PDB entry 5W5U | X-ray diffraction, 2.46 A resolution | chains A and B of the 3 polymer chains in the assembly

[Chain A]
Protein: Hemagglutinin
Organism: Influenza A virus (A/Puerto Rico/8/1934(H1N1))
Reference sequence: P03452 (HEMA_I34A1); the construct lacks a stretch of the UniProt sequence, so the offset changes along the chain: 11-54 = UniProt 18-61; 55-83 = UniProt 63-91; 84-95 = UniProt 93-104; 96-125 = UniProt 106-135; 2 more segments
Chain sequence (326 residues; row label = number of the first residue in the row; a row labelled like 125A-125C holds insertion residues (125A, then the next letters in order)):
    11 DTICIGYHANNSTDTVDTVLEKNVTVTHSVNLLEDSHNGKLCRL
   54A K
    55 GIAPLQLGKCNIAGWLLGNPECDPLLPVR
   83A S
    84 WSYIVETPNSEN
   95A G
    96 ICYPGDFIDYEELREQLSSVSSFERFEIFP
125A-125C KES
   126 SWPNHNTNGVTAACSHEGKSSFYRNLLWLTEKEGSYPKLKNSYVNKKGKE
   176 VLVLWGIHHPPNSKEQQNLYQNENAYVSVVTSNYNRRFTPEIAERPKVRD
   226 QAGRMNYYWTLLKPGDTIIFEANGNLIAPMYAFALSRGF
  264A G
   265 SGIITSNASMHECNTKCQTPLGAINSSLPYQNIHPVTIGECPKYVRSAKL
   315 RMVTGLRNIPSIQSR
Disordered / not traced: 326-329
Disulfide bonds: Cys52-Cys277, Cys64-Cys76, Cys97-Cys139, Cys281-Cys305
Covalently attached groups: N-acetylglucosamine (NAG) linked to Asn21, Asn33, Asn271, Asn289
UniProt features mapped onto this chain:
  - site: Arg329 (Cleavage)
  - glycosylation (N-linked (GlcNAc...) asparagine): Asn20, Asn21, Asn33, Asn271, Asn289

[Chain B]
Protein: Hemagglutinin
Organism: Influenza A virus (A/Puerto Rico/8/1934(H1N1))
Reference sequence: P03452 (HEMA_I34A1); residues 1-176 here correspond to UniProt positions 344-519 (UniProt number = residue number + 343)
Chain sequence (176 residues; numbered 1 to 176; the number before each row is that of its first residue):
     1 GLFGAIAGFIEGGWTGMIDGWYGYHHQNEQGSGYAADQKSTQNAINGITN
    51 KVNTVIEKMNIQFTAVGKEFNKLEKRMENLNKKVDDGFLDIWTYNAELLV
   101 LLENERTLDFHDSNVKNLYEKVKSQLKNNAKEIGNGCFEFYHKCDNECME
   151 SVRNGTYDYPKYSEESKLNREKVDGV
Disordered / not traced: 172-176
Disulfide bonds: Cys144-Cys148
Covalently attached groups: N-acetylglucosamine (NAG) linked to Asn154
UniProt features mapped onto this chain:
  - glycosylation: Asn154 (N-linked (GlcNAc...) asparagine)

[Interface between chain A and chain B]
Inter-chain disulfides: Cys14(A)-Cys137(B)
Residue-residue contacts (123; chain A residue first):
  Asp11(A) - Gln27(B)
  Asp11(A) - Asn28(B)
  Asp11(A) - Glu139(B)
  Asp11(A) - Phe140(B)  hydrogen bond (backbone-backbone)
  Asp11(A) - Lys143(B)  salt bridge
  Asp11(A) - Cys144(B)  hydrogen bond (side chain-backbone)
  Thr12(A) - His26(B)
  Thr12(A) - Gln27(B)  hydrogen bond (backbone-backbone)
  Thr12(A) - Phe138(B)
  Thr12(A) - Glu139(B)
  Thr12(A) - Met149(B)
  Ile13(A) - His25(B)
  Ile13(A) - Cys137(B)
  Ile13(A) - Phe138(B)  hydrogen bond (backbone-backbone)
  Ile13(A) - Phe140(B)  hydrophobic
  Ile13(A) - Val152(B)  hydrophobic
  Cys14(A) - Trp14(B)
  Cys14(A) - Gly23(B)
  Cys14(A) - Tyr24(B)
  Cys14(A) - His25(B)  hydrogen bond (backbone-backbone)
  Cys14(A) - Gly136(B)
  Cys14(A) - Cys137(B)  disulfide
  Ile15(A) - Ile10(B)
  Ile15(A) - Trp14(B)
  Ile15(A) - Gly23(B)
  Ile15(A) - Val122(B)  hydrophobic
  Ile15(A) - Gly136(B)  hydrogen bond (backbone-backbone)
  Ile15(A) - Phe138(B)  hydrophobic
  Gly16(A) - Trp14(B)
  Gly16(A) - Tyr22(B)
  Gly16(A) - Gly23(B)  hydrogen bond (backbone-backbone)
  Tyr17(A) - Ile6(B)
  Tyr17(A) - Ala7(B)  hydrogen bond (side chain-backbone)
  Tyr17(A) - Ile10(B)  hydrogen bond (side chain-backbone)
  Tyr17(A) - Glu11(B)  hydrogen bond (side chain-backbone)
  Tyr17(A) - Gly12(B)  hydrogen bond (side chain-backbone)
  Tyr17(A) - Gly13(B)
  Tyr17(A) - Trp14(B)  hydrogen bond (backbone-backbone)
  Tyr17(A) - Met17(B)
  Tyr17(A) - Trp21(B)
  Tyr17(A) - Val115(B)  hydrophobic
  His18(A) - Trp14(B)
  His18(A) - Met17(B)  hydrogen bond (side chain-backbone)
  His18(A) - Gly20(B)  hydrogen bond (side chain-backbone)
  His18(A) - Trp21(B)  hydrogen bond (backbone-backbone)
  Ala19(A) - Gly13(B)
  Ala19(A) - Trp14(B)  hydrogen bond (backbone-backbone)
  Ala19(A) - Thr15(B)
  Val26(A) - Asn104(B)
  Asp27(A) - Leu101(B)
  Asp27(A) - Asn104(B)  hydrogen bond (backbone-side chain)
  Thr28(A) - Leu101(B)
  Thr28(A) - Asn104(B)
  Thr28(A) - Glu105(B)  hydrogen bond
  Val29(A) - Glu105(B)
  Leu30(A) - Glu105(B)  hydrogen bond (backbone-side chain)
  His38(A) - Trp21(B)  hydrogen bond
  Glu106(A) - Glu69(B)
  Glu106(A) - Phe70(B)
  Glu106(A) - Asn71(B)
  Arg109(A) - Glu69(B)  salt bridge
  Glu110(A) - Lys68(B)  salt bridge
  Gly264A(A) - Thr64(B)  hydrogen bond (backbone-side chain)
  Ser265(A) - Thr64(B)
  Ile267(A) - Val66(B)
  Ile268(A) - Val66(B)  hydrophobic
  Pro293(A) - Met59(B)  hydrophobic
  Tyr294(A) - Met59(B)
  Tyr294(A) - Ala96(B)
  Pro299(A) - Ala65(B)
  Val300(A) - Ala65(B)
  Val300(A) - Val66(B)  hydrophobic
  Thr301(A) - Gln62(B)
  Thr301(A) - Phe63(B)
  Thr301(A) - Thr64(B)
  Thr301(A) - Ala65(B)  hydrogen bond (backbone-backbone)
  Ile302(A) - Thr64(B)
  Ile302(A) - Val66(B)  hydrophobic
  Gly303(A) - Gln62(B)
  Gly303(A) - Phe63(B)
  Gly303(A) - Thr64(B)  hydrogen bond (backbone-side chain)
  Glu304(A) - Ile61(B)
  Glu304(A) - Gln62(B)
  Glu304(A) - Phe63(B)
  Cys305(A) - Ile61(B)
  Cys305(A) - Gln62(B)  hydrogen bond (backbone-backbone)
  Pro306(A) - Gln62(B)
  Lys307(A) - Met59(B)
  Lys307(A) - Gln62(B)  hydrogen bond
  Lys307(A) - Trp92(B)
  Tyr308(A) - Leu89(B)
  Val309(A) - Leu89(B)  hydrophobic
  Val309(A) - Thr93(B)
  Arg310(A) - Asp86(B)
  Arg310(A) - Leu89(B)
  Arg310(A) - Asp90(B)  salt bridge
  Arg310(A) - Thr93(B)  hydrogen bond (backbone-side chain)
  Ser311(A) - Thr93(B)
  Ser311(A) - Glu97(B)  hydrogen bond
  Leu314(A) - Glu97(B)
  Leu314(A) - Val100(B)  hydrophobic
  Arg315(A) - Val100(B)
  Arg315(A) - Asn104(B)  hydrogen bond (backbone-side chain)
  Met316(A) - Val55(B)  hydrophobic
  Met316(A) - Asn104(B)
  Val317(A) - Asn104(B)  hydrogen bond (backbone-side chain)
  Val317(A) - Thr107(B)
  Thr318(A) - Trp21(B)
  Thr318(A) - Ile48(B)
  Thr318(A) - Val52(B)
  Thr318(A) - His111(B)  hydrogen bond (backbone-side chain)
  Gly319(A) - Trp21(B)
  Gly319(A) - His111(B)  hydrogen bond (backbone-side chain)
  Leu320(A) - Ile6(B)  hydrophobic
  Leu320(A) - Trp21(B)  hydrophobic
  Leu320(A) - Tyr22(B)  hydrophobic
  Leu320(A) - His111(B)
  Arg321(A) - Leu108(B)
  Ile323(A) - Ala7(B)  hydrophobic
  Ile323(A) - Glu11(B)
  Ile323(A) - Gly12(B)
  Ile323(A) - Gly13(B)  hydrogen bond (backbone-backbone)
  Pro324(A) - Thr15(B)
Also at the interface, not in a pair above, chain A (55 interface residues in all): Asn20, Val34, Val36, Thr37, Val40, Leu42, Tyr105, Gly266
Also at the interface, not in a pair above, chain B (65 interface residues in all): Ile18, Glu29, Ile56, Leu118, Tyr119, Leu126, Ile133, His142

[In short]
Chain A and chain B form an interface of 55 and 65 residues respectively, with 1 disulfide bond, 32 hydrogen
bonds and 4 salt bridges. Polar pairs include Asp11(A)-Lys143(B), Arg109(A)-Glu69(B) and Glu110(A)-Lys68(B).
Covalently linked N-acetylglucosamine: at Asn21(A), Asn33(A), Asn271(A) and Asn289(A).
Here chain A is Hemagglutinin and chain B is Hemagglutinin, both from Influenza A virus (A/Puerto
Rico/8/1934(H1N1)). Entry 5W5U (Crystal structure of the A/Puerto Rico/8/1934 (H1N1) influenza virus
hemagglutinin in complex with cyclic peptide CP141037 ...) was determined by X-ray diffraction (same
publication as 5W5S, 5W6I, 5W6R, 5W6T and 5W6U).
